Entry 5MV1 (X-ray diffraction, 2.25 A resolution); this record covers chain A.

[Chain A]
Name: E protein
Source organism: Japanese encephalitis virus (strain SA-14)
UniProtKB: P27395 (POLG_JAEV1); residues 1-406 here correspond to UniProt positions 295-700 (UniProt number = residue number + 294)
Chain sequence (407 residues; row label = number of the first residue in the row; numbering starts at 0):
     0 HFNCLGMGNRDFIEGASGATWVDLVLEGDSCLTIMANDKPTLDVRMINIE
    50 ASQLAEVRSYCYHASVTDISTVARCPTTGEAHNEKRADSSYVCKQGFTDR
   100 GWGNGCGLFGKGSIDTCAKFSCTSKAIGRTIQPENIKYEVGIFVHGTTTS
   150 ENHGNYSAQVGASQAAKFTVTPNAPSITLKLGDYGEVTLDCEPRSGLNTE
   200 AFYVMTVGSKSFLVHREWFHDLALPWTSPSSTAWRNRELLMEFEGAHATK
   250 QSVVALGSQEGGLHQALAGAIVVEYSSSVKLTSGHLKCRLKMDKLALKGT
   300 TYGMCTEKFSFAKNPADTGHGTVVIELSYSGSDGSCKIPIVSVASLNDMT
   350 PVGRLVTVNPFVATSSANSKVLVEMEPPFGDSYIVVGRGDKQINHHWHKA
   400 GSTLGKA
Disordered / not traced: 402-406
Disulfides: Cys3-Cys30, Cys92-Cys116, Cys304-Cys335
Construct notes: expression tag (0); conflict Ala315 (Val609 in P27395), Ser334 (Pro628 in P27395)
What the authors report for this chain:
  - conformationally variable residues (domain motion, side-chain flip): Gly102, Lys279

[Overview]
From the paper: conformational variability at Gly102 and Lys279.
Chain A is E protein (Japanese encephalitis virus (strain SA-14)); the structure, Crystal structure of the E
protein of the Japanese encephalitis virulent virus, was determined by X-ray diffraction (same publication as
5MV2).
